PDB entry 6LC7 | X-ray diffraction, 1.40 A resolution | chain A

Chain A:
Molecule: Beta-lactamase
Organism: Enterobacter cloacae
Notes: EC 3.5.2.6
Sequence (360 residues; row label = number of the first residue in the row; numbering starts at 0):
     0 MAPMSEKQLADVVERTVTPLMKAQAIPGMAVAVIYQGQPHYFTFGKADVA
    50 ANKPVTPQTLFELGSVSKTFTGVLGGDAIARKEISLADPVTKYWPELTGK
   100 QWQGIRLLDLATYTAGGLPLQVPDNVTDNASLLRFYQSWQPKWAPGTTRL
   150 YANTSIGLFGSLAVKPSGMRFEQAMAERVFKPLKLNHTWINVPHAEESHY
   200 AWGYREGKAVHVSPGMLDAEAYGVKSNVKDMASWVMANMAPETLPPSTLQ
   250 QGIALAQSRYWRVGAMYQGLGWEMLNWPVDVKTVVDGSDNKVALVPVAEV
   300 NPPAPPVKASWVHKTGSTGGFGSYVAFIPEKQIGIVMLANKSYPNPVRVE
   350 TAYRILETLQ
Disordered / not traced: 0-1
Reported in the primary citation:
  - conformationally variable residues (helix shift): Val283 to Val294

In short:
The paper reports conformational variability at Val283.
Chain A is Beta-lactamase (Enterobacter cloacae); the structure, Crystal structure of AmpC Ent385 free form,
was determined by X-ray diffraction together with 6LC8 and 6LC9 from the same study.
